1FCX - chain A; structure by X-ray diffraction, 1.47 A resolution.

Chain A:
Name: Retinoic acid receptor gamma-1
Source organism: Homo sapiens
Notes: fragment: ligand binding domain
Reference sequence: P13631 (RARG1_HUMAN); numbering as in UniProt (aligned over 183-417)
Amino-acid sequence (235 residues; each row starts with the number of its first residue):
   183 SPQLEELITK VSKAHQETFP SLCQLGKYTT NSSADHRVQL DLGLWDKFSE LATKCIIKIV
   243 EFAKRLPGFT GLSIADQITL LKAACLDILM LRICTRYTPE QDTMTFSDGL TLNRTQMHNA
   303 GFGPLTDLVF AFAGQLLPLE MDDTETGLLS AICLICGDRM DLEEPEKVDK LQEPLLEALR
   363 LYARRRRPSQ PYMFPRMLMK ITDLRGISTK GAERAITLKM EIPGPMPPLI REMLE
Ligand contacts:
  - bms184394 (184; 6-[hydroxy-(5,5,8,8-tetramethyl-5,6,7,8-tetrahydro-naphtalen-2-yl)-methyl]-naphtalene-2-carboxylic acid): F201, W227, F230, L233, A234, C237, L268, L271, M272, R274, I275, R278, F288, S289, G303, F304, L307, G393, R396, A397, L400, M408, I412, M415, L416
  - dodecyl-alpha-D-maltoside (LMU): K236, I238, I239, K240, V242, E243, L263, K264, C267, L411, E414, M415

In short:
Chain A binds bms184394 and dodecyl-alpha-D-maltoside.
Chain A is Retinoic acid receptor gamma-1 (Homo sapiens); the structure, Isotype selectivity of the human
retinoic acid nuclear receptor hrar: the complex with the rargamma-selective retinoid ..., was determined by
X-ray diffraction (same publication as 1FCY and 1FCZ).
